PDB entry 6KYH | X-ray diffraction, 3.30 A resolution | chains A and E

# Chain A
Name: SH3 and multiple ankyrin repeat domains protein 3
Organism: Mus musculus
Notes: fragment: NTD-ANK tandem
Reference sequence: Q4ACU6 (SHAN3_MOUSE); residue numbers follow UniProt; this construct covers 8-362
Amino-acid sequence (361 residues; each row starts with the number of its first residue):
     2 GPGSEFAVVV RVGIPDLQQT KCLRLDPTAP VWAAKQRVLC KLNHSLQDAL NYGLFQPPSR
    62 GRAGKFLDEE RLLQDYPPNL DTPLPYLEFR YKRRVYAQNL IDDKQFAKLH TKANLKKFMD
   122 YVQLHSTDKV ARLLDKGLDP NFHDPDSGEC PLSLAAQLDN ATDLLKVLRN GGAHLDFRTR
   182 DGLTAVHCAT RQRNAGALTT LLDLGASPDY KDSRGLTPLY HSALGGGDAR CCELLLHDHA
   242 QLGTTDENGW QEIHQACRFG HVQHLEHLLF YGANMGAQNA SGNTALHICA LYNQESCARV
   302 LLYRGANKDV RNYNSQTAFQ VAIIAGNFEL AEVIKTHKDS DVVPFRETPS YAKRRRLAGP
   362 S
Not modelled in the structure: 2-6, 356-362
Differences from the reference sequence: expression tag (2-7); engineered mutation Lys42 (Ala in Q4ACU6), Arg231 (Leu in Q4ACU6), Tyr304 (Phe in Q4ACU6)
Curated features (UniProtKB/Swiss-Prot):
  - modified residue: Tyr122 (Phosphotyrosine)
What the authors report for this chain:
  - mutagenesis - A42K (Kd = 0.88 uM): increased binding to GTPase HRas (chain E)
  - mutagenesis - C41K/A42K, K66E, R72E: unchanged binding to GTPase HRas (chain E)
  - mutagenesis - K22A, K22A/R72E: abolished binding to GTPase HRas (chain E)

# Chain E
Name: GTPase HRas
Organism: Mus musculus
Reference sequence: Q61411 (RASH_MOUSE); residue numbers follow UniProt; this construct covers 1-167
Amino-acid sequence (171 residues; each row starts with the number of its first residue; numbers below 1 keep their minus sign (Gly-3 is residue -3)):
    -3 GPGSMTEYKL VVVGAGGVGK SALTIQLIQN HFVDEYDPTI EDSYRKQVVI DGETCLLDIL
    57 DTAGQEEYSA MRDQYMRTGE GFLCVFAINN TKSFEDIHQY REQIKRVKDS DDVPMVLVGN
   117 KCDLAARTVE SRQAQDLARS YGIPYIETSA KTRQGVEDAF YTLVREIRQH K
Not modelled in the structure: -3 to 0, 167
Differences from the reference sequence: expression tag (-3 to 0)
Metal / ion sites: Mg2+: Thr35 (together with GMP-PNP)
Small-molecule neighbours: GMP-PNP (GNP; phosphoaminophosphonic acid-guanylate ester): Ala11, Gly12, Gly13, Val14, Gly15, Lys16, Ser17, Ala18, Phe28, Val29, Asp30, Glu31, Tyr32, Asp33, Pro34, Thr35, Thr58, Ala59, Gly60, Gln61, Asn116, Lys117, Asp119, Leu120, Ser145, Ala146, Lys147
Curated features (UniProtKB/Swiss-Prot):
  - region: His166, Lys167 (Hypervariable region)
  - motif: Tyr32 to Tyr40 (Effector region)
  - binding site (GTP): Gly10 to Ser17, Asp57 to Gln61, Asn116 to Asp119
  - modified residue: Met1 (N-acetylmethionine), Thr2 (N-acetylthreonine), Cys118 (S-nitrosocysteine)
  - mutagenesis: Gln61 (Q61R: Found in chemically induced liver tumors)

# How chain A and chain E interact
Residue-residue contacts (15; chain A residue first):
  Gln19(A) - Tyr40(E)
  Gln19(A) - Arg41(E)  hydrogen bond (backbone-backbone)
  Gln20(A) - Ser39(E)
  Gln20(A) - Tyr40(E)
  Thr21(A) - Asp38(E)
  Thr21(A) - Ser39(E)  hydrogen bond (backbone-backbone)
  Lys22(A) - Glu37(E)
  Lys22(A) - Asp38(E)
  Lys22(A) - Tyr40(E)
  Cys23(A) - Ile36(E)  hydrophobic
  Cys23(A) - Glu37(E)  hydrogen bond (backbone-backbone)
  Cys23(A) - Asp38(E)
  Arg25(A) - Ile36(E)
  Arg25(A) - Tyr64(E)  hydrogen bond
  Leu85(A) - Met67(E)  hydrophobic
Interface residues without a listed pair, chain A (10 interface residues in all): Val10, Arg12, Lys42
Interface residues without a listed pair, chain E (10 interface residues in all): Gln25, Asp33
From the paper, about this interface:
  - pairs named by the authors: Arg12(A)-Glu37(E), Lys22(A)-Tyr40(E), Lys42(A)-Asp33(E)

# Overview
Chain A and chain E each contribute 10 residues to their interface; the contacts include 4 hydrogen bonds.
Polar pairs include Arg25(A)-Tyr64(E), Gln19(A)-Arg41(E) and Thr21(A)-Ser39(E). The paper describes contacts
between Arg12(A) and Glu37(E), Lys22(A) and Tyr40(E) and Lys42(A) and Asp33(E). From the paper: K22A and
K22A/R72E of chain A abolish binding to GTPase HRas (chain E); A42K of chain A increases binding to GTPase
HRas (chain E); 6 substitutions were tested in all.
Chain A is SH3 and multiple ankyrin repeat domains protein 3 and chain E is GTPase HRas, both from Mus
musculus; the structure, Crystal structure of Shank3 NTD-ANK A42K mutant in complex with HRas, was determined
by X-ray diffraction (same publication as 6KYK).
